PDB entry 5WER | X-ray diffraction, 3.41 A resolution | chains A and C of the 3 polymer chains in the assembly

== Chain A ==
Molecule: H-2 class I histocompatibility antigen, D-D alpha chain
Source organism: Mus musculus
UniProtKB: P01900 (HA12_MOUSE); residues 2-277 here correspond to UniProt positions 26-301 (UniProt number = residue number + 24)
Sequence (277 residues; numbered 1 to 277; the number before each row is that of its first residue):
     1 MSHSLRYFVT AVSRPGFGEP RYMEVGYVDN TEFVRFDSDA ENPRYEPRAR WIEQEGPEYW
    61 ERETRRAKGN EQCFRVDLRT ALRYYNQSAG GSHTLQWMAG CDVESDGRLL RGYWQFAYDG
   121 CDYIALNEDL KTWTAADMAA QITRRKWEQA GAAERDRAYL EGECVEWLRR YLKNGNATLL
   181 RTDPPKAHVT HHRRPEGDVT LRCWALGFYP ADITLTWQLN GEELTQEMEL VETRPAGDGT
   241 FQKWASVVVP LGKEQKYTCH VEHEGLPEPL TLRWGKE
Not modelled in the structure: 1, 220-222, 249-254, 276-277
Cystine bridges: Cys-101/Cys-164, Cys-203/Cys-259
Construct notes: initiating methionine (1); engineered mutation Cys-73 (Ser97 in P01900)
Reported in the primary citation:
  - conformationally variable residues (helix shift, side-chain flip): Arg-66, Tyr-84, Met-138 to Ala-150
  - contacts within the chain: Arg-66/Tyr-159 (hydrogen bond)

== Chain C ==
Molecule: TAP binding protein related
Source organism: Homo sapiens
Sequence (394 residues; numbered 1 to 394; the number before each row is that of its first residue):
     1 KPHPAEGQWR AVDVVLDCFL VKDGAHRGAL ASSEDRARAS LVLKQVPVLD DGSLEDFTDF
    61 QGGTLAQDDP PIIFEASVDL VQIPQAEALL HADCSGKEVT CEISRYFLQM TETTVKTAAW
   121 FMANVQVSGG GPSISLVMKT PRVAKNEVLW HPTLNLPLSP QGTVRTAVEF QVMTQTQSLS
   181 FLLGSSASLD CGFSMAPGLD LISVEWRLQH KGRGQLVYSW TAGQGQAVRK GATLEPAQLG
   241 MARDASLTLP GLTIQDEGTY ICQITTSLYR AQQIIQLNIQ ASPKVRLSLA NEALLPTLIC
   301 DIAGYYPLDV VVTWTREELG GSPAQVSGAS FSSLRQSVAG TYSISSSLTA EPGSAGATYT
   361 CQVTHISLEE PLGASTQVVP PERRLEGGLE VLFQ
Not modelled in the structure: 1-8, 25-34, 51-58, 87-97, 108-116, 237-240, 293-294, 319-322, 353-357, 379-394
Cystine bridges: Cys-18/Cys-101, Cys-191/Cys-262, Cys-300/Cys-361

== Chain A / chain C interface ==
Contacting residue pairs - 42 pairs, chain A then chain C:
  Arg-6(A) with Arg-213(C)
  Arg-83(A) with Asp-23(C), salt bridge
  Tyr-84(A) with Glu-102(C), hydrogen bond
  Tyr-113(A) with Arg-213(C)
  Gln-115(A) with Gly-212(C), hydrogen bond (side chain-backbone); Arg-213(C)
  Asp-122(A) with Gln-209(C), hydrogen bond; Gly-212(C)
  Ala-125(A) with Gln-209(C)
  Asn-127(A) with Arg-207(C), hydrogen bond
  Glu-128(A) with Arg-207(C); Gln-215(C), hydrogen bond
  Asp-129(A) with Arg-207(C), salt bridge
  Thr-134(A) with Ile-261(C)
  Ala-135(A) with Ile-261(C)
  Ala-136(A) with Ile-274(C)
  Met-138(A) with Asn-124(C), hydrogen bond
  Gln-141(A) with Gln-272(C)
  Ile-142(A) with Ser-104(C)
  Arg-144(A) with Gln-263(C); Arg-270(C); Gln-272(C), hydrogen bond
  Arg-145(A) with Tyr-106(C), hydrogen bond; Met-122(C), hydrogen bond; Arg-270(C), hydrogen bond (side chain-backbone)
  Lys-146(A) with Asp-23(C), salt bridge
  Glu-148(A) with Arg-270(C), salt bridge
  Pro-195(A) with Ser-288(C); Leu-289(C); Ala-290(C), hydrophobic
  Arg-202(A) with Arg-335(C)
  Glu-227(A) with Val-338(C)
  Met-228(A) with Val-338(C), hydrophobic
  Glu-229(A) with Arg-335(C); Gln-336(C); Ser-343(C), hydrogen bond
  Leu-230(A) with Arg-335(C); Gln-336(C), hydrogen bond (backbone-backbone)
  Val-231(A) with Leu-334(C); Arg-335(C)
  Glu-232(A) with Gln-336(C), hydrogen bond
  Trp-244(A) with Arg-335(C)
Also at the interface, not in a pair above, chain A (31 interface residues in all): Asp-102, Gln-149
Also at the interface, not in a pair above, chain C (29 interface residues in all): Val-21, Gly-24, Phe-107, Gln-126, Gly-214
The authors on this interface:
  - residue pairs: Tyr-84(A)/Glu-102(C)
  - interface residues, chain A: Arg-144(A), Arg-145(A), Glu-148(A)

== Overview ==
Chain A and chain C form an interface of 31 and 29 residues respectively; the contacts include 13 hydrogen
bonds and 4 salt bridges. Polar pairs include Arg-83(A)/Asp-23(C), Asp-129(A)/Arg-207(C) and
Lys-146(A)/Asp-23(C). The authors report a contact between Tyr-84(A) and Glu-102(C). The paper reports
interface residues Arg-144(A), Arg-145(A) and Glu-148(A); conformational variability at Arg-66(A), Tyr-84(A)
and Met-138(A).
Here chain A is H-2 class I histocompatibility antigen, D-D alpha chain (Mus musculus) and chain C is TAP
binding protein related (Homo sapiens). Entry 5WER (Crystal Structure of TAPBPR and H2-Dd complex) was
determined by X-ray diffraction (same publication as 5WES, 5WET and 5WEU).
